9JI6 - chain A; structure by X-ray diffraction, 1.55 A resolution.

# Chain A
Name: Vitamin D3 dihydroxylase
Source organism: Streptomyces griseolus
Notes: EC 1.14.15.-
Reference sequence: P18326 (CPXE_STRGO); residues 1-406 here = UniProt positions 1-406
Amino-acid sequence (412 residues; each row starts with the number of its first residue):
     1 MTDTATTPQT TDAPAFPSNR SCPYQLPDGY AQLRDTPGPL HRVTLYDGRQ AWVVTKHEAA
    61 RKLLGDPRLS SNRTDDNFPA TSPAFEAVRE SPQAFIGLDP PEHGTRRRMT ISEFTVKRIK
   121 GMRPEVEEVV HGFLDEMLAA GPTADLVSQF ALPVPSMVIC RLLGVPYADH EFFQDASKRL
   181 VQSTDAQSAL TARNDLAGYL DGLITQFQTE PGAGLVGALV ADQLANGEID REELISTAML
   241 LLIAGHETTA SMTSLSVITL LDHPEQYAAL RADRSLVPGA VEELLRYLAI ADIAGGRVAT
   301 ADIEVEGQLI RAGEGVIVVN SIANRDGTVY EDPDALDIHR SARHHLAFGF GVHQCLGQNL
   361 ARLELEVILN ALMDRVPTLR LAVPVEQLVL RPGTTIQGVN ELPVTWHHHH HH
Disordered / not traced: 1, 410-412
Construct notes: engineered mutation Ala84 (Arg in P18326); variant Gln308 (His in P18326); expression tag (407-412)
Metal / ion sites: heme Fe near Cys355 (its only coordinating residue here)
Residues lining bound ligands:
  - diclofenac (DIF; 2-[2,6-dichlorophenyl)amino]benzeneacetic acid): Arg73, Val88, Ile96, Leu180, Val181, Leu240, Ile243, Ala244, Thr248, Ala291, Ile293, Ala294, Ile396
  - heme (HEM): Phe95, Ile96, His103, Arg107, Phe114, Ile159, Leu240, Leu241, Ala244, Gly245, Thr248, Thr249, Met252, Leu285, Ile290, Ala291, Ala294, Arg297, Asn320, Ala347, Phe348, Gly349, Val352, His353, Gln354, Cys355, Leu356, Gly357, Leu360, Ala361
UniProt features mapped onto this chain:
  - binding site (calciol): Thr81, Arg193, Ser236, Ile293
  - binding site (heme): His103, Arg107, Arg297, His353, Cys355
  - mutagenesis: Arg73 (R73A/F/L/V: Increase of the hydroxylase activity and decrease of affinity for both 25-hydroxyvitamin D3 and 1-alpha-hydroxyvitamin D3. Increase of the hydroxylase activity ...), Val88 (V88A: Decrease of the hydroxylase activity for both 25-hydroxyivitamin D3 and 1-alpha-hydroxyvitamin D3), Leu180 (L180A: Decrease of the hydroxylase activity for both 25-hydroxyvitamin D3 and 1-alpha-hydroxyvitamin D3), Val181 (V181A: Decrease of the hydroxylase activity for both 25-hydroxyvitamin D3 and 1-alpha-hydroxyvitamin D3), Arg193 (R193A/Q/K: Decrease of the hydroxylase activity), Ile293 (I293A: Slight increase of the hydroxylase activity)

# Summary
Chain A binds heme and diclofenac. Curated annotation (UniProt) lists 4 calciol-binding residues, 5
heme-binding residues and 6 mutagenesis sites.
Chain A is Vitamin D3 dihydroxylase (Streptomyces griseolus); the structure, CYP105A1 R84A complexed with
diclofenac (DIF), was determined by X-ray diffraction together with 9JHW, 9JI1 and 9JIP from the same study.
